PDB entry 7VAT | electron microscopy, 3.20 A resolution | chains A and F of the 12 polymer chains in the assembly

# Chain A
Name: V-type ATP synthase alpha chain
Organism: Thermus thermophilus HB8
Notes: EC 7.1.2.2
UniProtKB: Q56403 (VATA_THET8); residues 1-578 here = UniProt positions 1-578
Chain sequence (578 residues; numbered 1 to 578; the number before each row is that of its first residue):
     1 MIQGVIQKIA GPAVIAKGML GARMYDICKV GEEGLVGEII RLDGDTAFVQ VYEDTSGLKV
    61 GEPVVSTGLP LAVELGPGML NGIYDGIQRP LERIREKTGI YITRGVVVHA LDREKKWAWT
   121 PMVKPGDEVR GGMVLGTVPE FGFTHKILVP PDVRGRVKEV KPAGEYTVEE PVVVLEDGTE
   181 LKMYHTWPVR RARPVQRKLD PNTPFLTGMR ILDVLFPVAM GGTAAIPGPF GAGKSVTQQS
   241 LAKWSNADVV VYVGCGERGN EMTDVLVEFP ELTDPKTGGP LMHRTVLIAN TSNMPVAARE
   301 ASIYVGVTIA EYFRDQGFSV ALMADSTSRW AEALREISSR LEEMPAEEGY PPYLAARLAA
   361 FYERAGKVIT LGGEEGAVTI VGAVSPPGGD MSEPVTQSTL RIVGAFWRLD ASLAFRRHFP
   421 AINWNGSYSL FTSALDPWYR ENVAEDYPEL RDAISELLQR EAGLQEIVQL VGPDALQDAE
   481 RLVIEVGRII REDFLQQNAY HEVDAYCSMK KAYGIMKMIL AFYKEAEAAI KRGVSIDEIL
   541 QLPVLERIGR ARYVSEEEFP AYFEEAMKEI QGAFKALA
Construct notes: conflict Ala232 (Ser in Q56403), Ser235 (Thr in Q56403)
Residues lining bound ligands: ADP (adenosine-5'-diphosphate): Pro229, Phe230, Gly231, Ala232, Gly233, Lys234, Ser235, Val236, Arg258, Glu261, Phe419, Pro420, Gln497, Ala499, Tyr500

# Chain F
Name: V-type ATP synthase beta chain
Organism: Thermus thermophilus HB8
UniProtKB: Q56404 (VATB_THET8); residue numbers follow UniProt; this construct covers 1-478
Chain sequence (478 residues; row label = number of the first residue in the row):
     1 MDLLKKEYTG ITYISGPLLF VENAKDLAYG AIVDIKDGTG RVRGGQVIEV SEEYAVIQVF
    61 EETTGLDLAT TSVSLVEDVA RLGVSKEMLG RRFNGIGKPI DGLPPITPEK RLPITGLPLN
   121 PVARRKPEQF IQTGISTIDV MNTLVRGQKL PIFSGSGLPA NEIAAQIARQ ATVRPDLSGE
   181 GEKEEPFAVV FAAMGITQRE LSYFIQEFER TGALSRSVLF LNKADDPTIE RILTPRMALT
   241 VAEYLAFEHD YHVLVILTDM TNYCEALREI GAAREEIPGR RGYPGYMYTD LATIYERAGV
   301 VEGKKGSVTQ IPILSMPDDD RTHPIPDLTG YITEGQIQLS RELHRKGIYP PIDPLPSLSR
   361 LMNNGVGKGK TREDHKQVSD QLYSAYANGV DIRKLVAIIG EDALTENDRR YLQFADAFER
   421 FFINQGQQNR SIEESLQIAW ALLSMLPQGE LKRISKDHIG KYYGQKLEEI WGAPQALD
Disordered / not traced: 1, 473-478
Residues lining bound ligands: ADP (adenosine-5'-diphosphate): Leu358, Ser359, Arg360, Asn363

# Chain A / chain F interface
Contacting residue pairs (101; chain A residue first):
  Gln7(A) - Ser51(F)  hydrogen bond (backbone-side chain)
  Gln7(A) - Glu52(F)  hydrogen bond (backbone-backbone)
  Lys8(A) - Glu49(F)  salt bridge
  Lys8(A) - Val50(F)
  Lys8(A) - Ser51(F)
  Ile9(A) - Tyr29(F)  hydrophobic
  Ile9(A) - Glu49(F)
  Ile9(A) - Val50(F)  hydrogen bond (backbone-backbone)
  Ala10(A) - Glu49(F)
  Gly11(A) - Tyr29(F)  hydrogen bond (backbone-side chain)
  Lys17(A) - Glu52(F)
  Thr55(A) - Tyr29(F)
  Ser56(A) - Tyr29(F)
  Gly57(A) - Ala28(F)
  Gly57(A) - Tyr29(F)  hydrogen bond (backbone-backbone)
  Leu58(A) - Ala28(F)
  Leu58(A) - Tyr29(F)  hydrogen bond (backbone-backbone)
  Lys59(A) - Asp26(F)
  Lys59(A) - Ala28(F)
  Val60(A) - Val50(F)  hydrophobic
  Val60(A) - Glu52(F)
  Ile83(A) - Val122(F)  hydrophobic
  Leu91(A) - Asn120(F)  hydrogen bond (backbone-side chain)
  Leu91(A) - Val122(F)  hydrophobic
  Arg95(A) - Asn120(F)
  Arg95(A) - Val122(F)
  Ile100(A) - Leu119(F)
  Ile100(A) - Asn120(F)  hydrogen bond (backbone-backbone)
  Ile100(A) - Ala123(F)  hydrophobic
  Ile100(A) - Val301(F)  hydrophobic
  Tyr101(A) - Leu117(F)
  Tyr101(A) - Pro118(F)
  Tyr101(A) - Glu243(F)
  Tyr101(A) - Phe247(F)
  Ile102(A) - Leu117(F)
  Ile102(A) - Pro118(F)  hydrogen bond (backbone-backbone)
  Ile102(A) - Asn120(F)
  Gly228(A) - Tyr331(F)  hydrogen bond (backbone-side chain)
  Pro229(A) - Tyr331(F)
  Phe230(A) - Arg321(F)
  Phe230(A) - Asp327(F)
  Phe230(A) - Gly330(F)
  Phe230(A) - Tyr331(F)  hydrophobic
  Phe230(A) - Gln336(F)
  Gly231(A) - Leu358(F)
  Gly231(A) - Arg360(F)
  Gly256(A) - Tyr288(F)  hydrogen bond (backbone-side chain)
  Arg258(A) - Gly330(F)  hydrogen bond (side chain-backbone)
  Arg258(A) - Tyr331(F)  hydrogen bond (side chain-backbone)
  Arg258(A) - Ile332(F)  hydrogen bond (side chain-backbone)
  Arg258(A) - Thr333(F)  hydrogen bond (side chain-backbone)
  Arg258(A) - Arg360(F)
  Gly259(A) - Glu296(F)  hydrogen bond (backbone-side chain)
  Asn260(A) - Arg124(F)
  Asn260(A) - Glu334(F)  hydrogen bond
  Thr263(A) - Pro121(F)
  Thr263(A) - Arg124(F)
  Asp264(A) - Lys126(F)  salt bridge
  Val267(A) - Lys126(F)
  Glu268(A) - Lys126(F)  salt bridge
  Ser292(A) - Tyr288(F)  hydrogen bond
  Ser292(A) - Ala292(F)
  Asn293(A) - Pro118(F)
  Asn293(A) - Ala292(F)
  Asn293(A) - Glu296(F)
  Arg299(A) - Thr289(F)  hydrogen bond
  Arg329(A) - Tyr288(F)
  Arg329(A) - Tyr331(F)
  Glu332(A) - Tyr288(F)
  Glu336(A) - Gly285(F)
  Glu336(A) - Tyr286(F)
  Glu336(A) - Thr289(F)  hydrogen bond
  Ser339(A) - Glu276(F)  hydrogen bond
  Ser339(A) - Ile277(F)  hydrogen bond (side chain-backbone)
  Arg340(A) - Glu276(F)  salt bridge
  Glu348(A) - Arg280(F)  salt bridge
  Gly349(A) - Ile277(F)
  Ser385(A) - Tyr331(F)
  Pro386(A) - Tyr331(F)  hydrogen bond (backbone-side chain)
  Pro387(A) - Arg280(F)
  Pro387(A) - Asp327(F)
  Gly388(A) - Asp327(F)  hydrogen bond (backbone-side chain)
  Asp390(A) - Arg280(F)  salt bridge
  Phe415(A) - Leu355(F)
  Arg416(A) - Ala387(F)
  Arg416(A) - Asp391(F)  salt bridge
  Arg416(A) - Arg453(F)
  Arg417(A) - Asn142(F)
  Arg417(A) - Leu355(F)  hydrogen bond (side chain-backbone)
  Arg417(A) - Ser357(F)  hydrogen bond (side chain-backbone)
  Arg417(A) - Leu358(F)
  Arg417(A) - Tyr383(F)  hydrogen bond
  Arg417(A) - Arg453(F)
  Val471(A) - Ile399(F)
  Pro473(A) - Leu395(F)
  Asp474(A) - Ala403(F)
  Gln496(A) - Arg453(F)
  Tyr500(A) - Asn363(F)  hydrogen bond
  Glu546(A) - Lys456(F)  salt bridge
  Arg550(A) - Lys452(F)
  Arg550(A) - Ile454(F)
Other interface residues (no listed pair), chain A (72 interface residues in all): Glu92, Ile94, Gly99, Thr103, Lys234, Met262, Leu266, Thr291, Met294, Val296, Arg335, Ser338, Pro345, His418, Gln469, Leu470, Gly472
Other interface residues (no listed pair), chain F (68 interface residues in all): Lys25, Asp78, Arg125, Pro127, Lys149, Pro278, Thr293, Glu302, Thr322, Pro326, Pro354, Pro356, Asn364, Ile398, Thr405, Leu451

# Overview
72 residues of chain A face 68 of chain F across their interface; the contacts include 28 hydrogen bonds and 8
salt bridges. Among the polar pairs are Lys8(A)-Glu49(F), Asp264(A)-Lys126(F) and Glu268(A)-Lys126(F). ADP is
bound between chain A and chain F.
Chain A is V-type ATP synthase alpha chain and chain F is V-type ATP synthase beta chain, both from Thermus
thermophilus HB8; the structure, V1EG of V/A-ATPase from Thermus thermophilus at low ATP concentration,
state2-1, was determined by electron microscopy, deposited together with 7VAI, 7VAJ, 7VAK, 7VAL, 7VAM, 7VAN
and 11 further entries.
